Entry 5MAD (X-ray diffraction, 1.53 A resolution); this record covers chains A and B.

[Chain A]
Molecule: 3G61
Source organism: synthetic construct
Sequence (160 residues; numbered 9 to 168; the number before each row is that of its first residue):
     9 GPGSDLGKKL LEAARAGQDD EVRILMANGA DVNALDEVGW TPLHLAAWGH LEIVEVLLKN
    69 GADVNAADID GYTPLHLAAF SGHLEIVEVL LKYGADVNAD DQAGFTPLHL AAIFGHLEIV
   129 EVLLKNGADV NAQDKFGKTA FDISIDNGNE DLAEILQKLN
Not modelled in the structure: 9-11, 166-168

[Chain B]
Molecule: Green fluorescent protein
Source organism: Aequorea victoria
Reference sequence: P42212 (GFP_AEQVI); aligned to UniProt positions 2-238 over residues 2-238
Sequence (243 residues; numbered -4 to 240; 2 numbers in that range are skipped by the numbering (no residue carries them; nothing is unmodelled there); the number before each row is that of its first residue; numbers below 1 keep their minus sign (Gly-4 is residue -4)):
    -4 GPGSMVSKGE ELFTGVVPIL VELDGDVNGH KFSVSGEGEG DATYGKLTLK FICTTGKLPV
    56 PWPTLVTTL
    66 T
    68 VQCFSRYPDH MKQHDFFKSA MPEGYVQERT IFFKDDGNYK TRAEVKFEGD TLVNRIELKG
   128 IDFKEDGNIL GHKLEYNYNS HNVYIMADKQ KNGIKVNFKI RHNIEDGSVQ LADHYQQNTP
   188 IGDGPVLLPD NHYLSTQSAL SKDPNEKRDH MVLLEFVTAA GITLGMDELY KQA
Not modelled in the structure: -4 to -1, 234-240
Sequence notes: expression tag (-4 to 1, 239-240); conflict Leu64 (Phe in P42212), Leu231 (His in P42212); chromophore (66, 66, 66)
Modified positions: Thr66 (chromophore; CRO)
Covalent attachments: covalent link Leu64-Thr66; covalent link Thr66-Val68

[Interface between chain A and chain B]
Pairs across the interface - 29 pairs, chain A then chain B:
  Arg23(A) - Met233(B)
  Ala24(A) - Met233(B)
  Glu45(A) - Ser147(B)  hydrogen bond
  Val46(A) - Ser147(B)
  Val46(A) - Asn149(B)
  Trp48(A) - Asn149(B)
  Trp48(A) - Tyr151(B)
  Trp48(A) - Tyr200(B)
  Leu53(A) - Tyr200(B)
  Trp56(A) - Tyr151(B)  hydrophobic
  Trp56(A) - Tyr200(B)  hydrophobic
  Trp56(A) - Gly228(B)
  Trp56(A) - Thr230(B)
  Gly57(A) - Thr230(B)
  His58(A) - Thr230(B)
  His58(A) - Met233(B)
  Asp76(A) - Tyr151(B)
  Ile77(A) - Arg168(B)
  Asp78(A) - Lys166(B)
  Tyr80(A) - Tyr151(B)
  Leu85(A) - Tyr151(B)
  Phe88(A) - Met153(B)  hydrophobic
  Phe88(A) - Asn198(B)  hydrogen bond (backbone-side chain)
  Phe88(A) - His199(B)
  Phe122(A) - Met153(B)  hydrophobic
  Phe122(A) - Asn198(B)
  Lys143(A) - Lys166(B)
  Lys143(A) - Tyr182(B)  hydrogen bond
  Phe144(A) - Tyr182(B)  hydrophobic
Other interface residues (no listed pair), chain B (16 interface residues in all): His148, Ile152, Asp180

[In short]
Chain A and chain B form an interface of 18 and 16 residues respectively; the contacts include 3 hydrogen
bonds. Among the polar pairs are Glu45(A)-Ser147(B), Phe88(A)-Asn198(B) and Lys143(A)-Tyr182(B).
Chain A is 3G61 (synthetic construct) and chain B is Green fluorescent protein (Aequorea victoria); the
structure, GFP-binding DARPin 3G61, was determined by X-ray diffraction (same publication as 5MA3, 5MA4, 5MA5,
5MA6, 5MA8, 5MA9 and 5MAK).
